Entry 3G7Z (X-ray diffraction, 2.35 A resolution); this record covers chains A and B of the 4 polymer chains in the assembly.

== Chain A (and B) ==
Protein: Cytotoxic protein ccdB
Organism: Escherichia coli
Notes: chain B of this document is another copy of the same molecule, construct and numbering; everything in this record applies to it too
UniProt: P62554 (CCDB_ECOLI); numbering as in UniProt (aligned over 1-101)
Sequence (101 residues; numbered 1 to 101; the number before each row is that of its first residue):
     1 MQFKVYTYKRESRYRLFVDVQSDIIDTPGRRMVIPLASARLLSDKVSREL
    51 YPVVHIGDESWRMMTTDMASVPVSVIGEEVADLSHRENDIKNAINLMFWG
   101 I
Swiss-Prot annotation at these positions:
  - mutagenesis: Q21 (Q21L/S/Y: No phenotype), W61 (W61L/Q/S/Y: No phenotype), W99 to I101 (Loss of toxicity, no decrease in protein stability. Still represses ccdAB operon, still forms complex with CcdA), W99 (W99L/Q/S/Y: Loss of toxicity), G100 (G100E/R: Loss of toxicity, no decrease in protein stability. Still represses ccdAB operon, still forms complex with CcdA), I101 (I101R: Loss of toxicity)
From the paper describing this entry:
  - conformationally variable residues (side-chain flip): W99

== Interface between chain A and chain B ==
Residue-residue contacts (37; chain A residue first):
  Q2(A) - F98(B)  hydrogen bond (side chain-backbone)
  Q2(A) - W99(B)
  V20(A) - F98(B)
  Q21(A) - M97(B)
  S22(A) - M97(B)  hydrogen bond (backbone-backbone)
  S22(A) - F98(B)  hydrogen bond (backbone-backbone)
  S22(A) - W99(B)
  I25(A) - L50(B)  hydrophobic
  I25(A) - L96(B)
  I25(A) - M97(B)  hydrophobic
  T27(A) - T66(B)
  M32(A) - M97(B)  hydrophobic
  M32(A) - F98(B)  hydrophobic
  T66(A) - T27(B)
  T66(A) - S70(B)
  M68(A) - M32(B)  hydrophobic
  M68(A) - F98(B)  hydrophobic
  K91(A) - W99(B)
  I94(A) - F98(B)  hydrophobic
  I94(A) - W99(B)  hydrophobic
  N95(A) - N95(B)
  N95(A) - W99(B)
  L96(A) - I25(B)
  M97(A) - Q21(B)
  M97(A) - S22(B)  hydrogen bond (backbone-backbone)
  M97(A) - I25(B)
  F98(A) - Q2(B)  hydrogen bond (backbone-side chain)
  F98(A) - V20(B)
  F98(A) - S22(B)
  F98(A) - M32(B)  hydrophobic
  F98(A) - M68(B)  hydrophobic
  F98(A) - F98(B)  hydrophobic
  W99(A) - K91(B)
  W99(A) - I94(B)  hydrophobic
  W99(A) - N95(B)  hydrogen bond
  G100(A) - S22(B)  hydrogen bond (backbone-side chain)
  G100(A) - I24(B)
Also at the interface, not in a pair above, chain A (23 interface residues in all): F3, I24, L50, D67, S70, I101
Also at the interface, not in a pair above, chain B (23 interface residues in all): F3, R30, Y51, G100

== Summary ==
The chain A/chain B interface involves 23 residues from each chain; the contacts include 7 hydrogen bonds.
Polar contacts include Q2(A)-F98(B), W99(A)-N95(B) and G100(A)-S22(B). Curated annotation (UniProt) lists 5
mutagenesis sites on chain A. The paper reports conformational variability at W99(A).
Chain A and chain B are both Cytotoxic protein ccdB (Escherichia coli); the structure, CcdB dimer in complex
with two C-terminal CcdA domains, was determined by X-ray diffraction together with 3HPW from the same study.
